5I2D - chains D and I of the 11 polymer chains in the assembly; structure by X-ray diffraction, 4.41 A resolution (low resolution: residue-level contacts below are approximate; hydrogen-bond / salt-bridge calls are withheld).

Chain D:
Molecule: DNA-directed RNA polymerase subunit beta'
Source organism: Thermus thermophilus (strain HB8 / ATCC 27634 / DSM 579)
Notes: EC 2.7.7.6
UniProt: Q8RQE8 (RPOC_THET8); residue numbers follow UniProt; this construct covers 1-1524
Amino-acid sequence (1524 residues; each row starts with the number of its first residue):
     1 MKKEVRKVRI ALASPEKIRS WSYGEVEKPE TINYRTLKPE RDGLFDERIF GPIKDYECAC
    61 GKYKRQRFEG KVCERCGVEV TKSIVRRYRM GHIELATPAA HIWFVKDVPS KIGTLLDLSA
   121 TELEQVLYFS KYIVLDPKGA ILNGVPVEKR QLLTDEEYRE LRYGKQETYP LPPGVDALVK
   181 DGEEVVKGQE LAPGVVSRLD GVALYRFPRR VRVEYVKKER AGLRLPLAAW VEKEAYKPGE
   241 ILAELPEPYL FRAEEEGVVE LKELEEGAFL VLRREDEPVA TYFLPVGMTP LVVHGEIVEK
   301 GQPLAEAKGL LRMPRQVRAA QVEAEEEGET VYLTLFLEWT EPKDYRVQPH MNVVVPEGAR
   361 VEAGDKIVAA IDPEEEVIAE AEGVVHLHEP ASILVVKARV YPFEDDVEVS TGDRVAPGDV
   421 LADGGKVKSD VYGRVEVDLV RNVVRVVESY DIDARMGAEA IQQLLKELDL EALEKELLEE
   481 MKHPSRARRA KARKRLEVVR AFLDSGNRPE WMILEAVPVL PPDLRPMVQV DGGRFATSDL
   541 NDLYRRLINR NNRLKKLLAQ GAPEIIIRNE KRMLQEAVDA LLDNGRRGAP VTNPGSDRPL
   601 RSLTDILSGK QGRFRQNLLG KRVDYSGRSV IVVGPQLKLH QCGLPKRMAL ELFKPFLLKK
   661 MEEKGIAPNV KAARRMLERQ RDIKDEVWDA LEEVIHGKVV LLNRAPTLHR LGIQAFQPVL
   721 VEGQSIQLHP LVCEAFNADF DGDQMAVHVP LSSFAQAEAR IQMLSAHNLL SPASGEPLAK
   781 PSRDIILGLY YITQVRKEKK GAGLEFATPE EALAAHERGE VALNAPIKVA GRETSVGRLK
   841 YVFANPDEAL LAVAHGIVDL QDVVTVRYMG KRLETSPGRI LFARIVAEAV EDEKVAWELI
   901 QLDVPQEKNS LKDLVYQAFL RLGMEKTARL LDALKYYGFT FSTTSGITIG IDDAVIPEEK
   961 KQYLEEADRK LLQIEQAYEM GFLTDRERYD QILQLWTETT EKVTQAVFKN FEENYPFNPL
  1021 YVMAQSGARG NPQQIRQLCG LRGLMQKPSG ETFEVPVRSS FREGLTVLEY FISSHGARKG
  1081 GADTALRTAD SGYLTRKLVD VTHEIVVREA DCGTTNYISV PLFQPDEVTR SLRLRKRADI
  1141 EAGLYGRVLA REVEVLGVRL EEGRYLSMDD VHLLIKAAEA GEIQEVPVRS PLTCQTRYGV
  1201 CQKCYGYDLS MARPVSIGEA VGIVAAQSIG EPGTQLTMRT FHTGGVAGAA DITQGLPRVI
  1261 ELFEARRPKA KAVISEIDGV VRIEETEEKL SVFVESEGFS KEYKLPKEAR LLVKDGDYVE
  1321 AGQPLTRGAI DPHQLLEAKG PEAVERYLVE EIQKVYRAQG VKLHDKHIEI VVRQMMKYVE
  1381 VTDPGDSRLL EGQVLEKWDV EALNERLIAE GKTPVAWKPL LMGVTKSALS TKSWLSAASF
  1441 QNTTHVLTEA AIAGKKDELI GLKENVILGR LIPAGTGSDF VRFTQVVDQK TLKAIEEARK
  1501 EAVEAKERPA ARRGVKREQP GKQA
Unresolved in the structure: 1-2, 217-339, 1238-1251, 1503-1524

Chain I:
Molecule: 72-nt DNA strand
Sequence (72 nucleotides; row label = number of the first residue in the row; numbers below 1 keep their minus sign (DT-57 is residue -57)):
   -57 TGGGCCCTTG TGAGCCACCT CACAGTCAAG GCCCGTCCGT TGCCGTATAA TGGGAGCTGT
     3 CACGGATGCA GG
Unresolved in the structure: -57 to -55, 12-14

Interface between chain D and chain I:
Pairs across the interface (7; chain D residue first):
  Tyr34(D) - DT-17(I)
  Arg75(D) - DC-25(I)
  Lys491(D) - DT9(I)
  Lys494(D) - DA8(I)
  Arg1266(D) - DC5(I)
  Arg1266(D) - DG6(I)
  Lys1426(D) - DG7(I)
Interface residues without a listed pair, chain D (8 interface residues in all): Pro109, Glu1264
Interface residues without a listed pair, chain I (9 interface residues in all): DT-18, DA4

In short:
8 residues of chain D and 9 residues of chain I are in contact.
Here chain D is DNA-directed RNA polymerase subunit beta' (Thermus thermophilus (strain HB8 / ATCC 27634 / DSM
579)) and chain I is a 72-nt DNA strand. Entry 5I2D (Crystal structure of T. thermophilus TTHB099 class II
transcription activation complex: TAP-RPo) was determined by X-ray diffraction.
